Entry 4PHH (X-ray diffraction, 2.35 A resolution); this record covers chain A.

== Chain A ==
Protein: GTP-binding protein YPT7
Organism: Saccharomyces cerevisiae
UniProt: P32939 (YPT7_YEAST); residue numbers follow UniProt; this construct covers 1-182
Chain sequence (184 residues; row label = number of the first residue in the row; numbers below 1 keep their minus sign (Gly-1 is residue -1)):
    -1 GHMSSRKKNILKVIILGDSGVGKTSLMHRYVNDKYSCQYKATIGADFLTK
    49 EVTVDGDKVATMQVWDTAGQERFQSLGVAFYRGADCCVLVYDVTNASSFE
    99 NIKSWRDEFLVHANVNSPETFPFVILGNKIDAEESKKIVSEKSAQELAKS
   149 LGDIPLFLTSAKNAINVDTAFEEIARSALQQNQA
Not modelled in the structure: -1 to 7, 74-75, 182
Differences from the reference sequence: expression tag (-1 to 0); engineered mutation Cys35 (Gln in P32939)
Covalent attachments: compound 2UK linked to Cys35
Bound ions: Mg2+: Thr22, Thr40 (together with 2UK)
Small-molecule neighbours: 2UK (5'-O-[(R)-hydroxy{[(S)-hydroxy(phosphonoamino)phosphoryl]oxy}phosphoryl]-N-[3-(propanoylamino)propyl]guanosine): Asp16, Ser17, Gly18, Val19, Gly20, Lys21, Thr22, Ser23, Tyr33, Ser34, Gln36, Tyr37, Lys38, Ala39, Thr40, Thr65, Ala66, Gly67, Asn126, Lys127, Asp129, Ser158, Ala159, Lys160
UniProt features mapped onto this chain:
  - motif: Tyr37 to Phe45 (Effector region)
  - binding site (GTP): Ser17 to Ser23, Tyr33, Ser34, Gln36 to Thr40, Gly67, Asn126 to Asp129, Ser158 to Lys160
  - cross-link: Lys147 (Glycyl lysine isopeptide (Lys-Gly) (interchain with G-Cter in ubiquitin))
  - mutagenesis: Thr22 (T22N: Constitutively in the GDP-bound conformation. Causes loss of function during vacuolar morphogenesis. Does not suppress the zinc, caffeine and calcium sensitivity of CCZ1 mutants), Gln68 (Q68L: GTP-bound stabilized constitutively active mutant. Complements the fragmented vacuolar morphology of YPT7 null mutant cells ...), Lys127 (K127E: Reduced nucleotide affinity leading to increased turnover between GDP- and GTP-bound states without the need of a guanine nucleotide-exchange factor ...), Asp129 (D129G/N/A: Reduced nucleotide affinity leading to increased turnover between GDP- and GTP-bound states without the need of a guanine nucleotide-exchange factor ...), Thr157 (T157P: Reduced nucleotide affinity leading to increased turnover between GDP- and GTP-bound states without the need of a guanine nucleotide-exchange factor ...), Ala159 (A159P: Reduced nucleotide affinity leading to increased turnover between GDP- and GTP-bound states without the need of a guanine nucleotide-exchange factor ...)
Reported in the primary citation:
  - binding site for 2UK: Cys35
  - binding site for 2UK: Lys38 (proposed by the authors, not directly observed)

== Summary ==
Covalently linked compound 2UK: at Cys35. The Mg2+ site is built by Thr22 and Thr40. From UniProt: 22
GTP-binding residues and 6 mutagenesis sites. The paper reports a binding site for 2UK at Cys35 and Lys38.
Chain A is GTP-binding protein YPT7 (Saccharomyces cerevisiae); the structure, Crystal structure of Ypt7
covalently modified with GNP, was determined by X-ray diffraction together with 4PHF and 4PHG from the same
study.
